PDB entry 7O72 | electron microscopy, 3.40 A resolution | chains N and O of the 30 polymer chains in the assembly

# Chain N
Molecule: Non-template DNA
Sequence (106 nucleotides; each row starts with the number of its first residue):
     1 CGAGAACAGTAGCACGCTGTGTATATAATAGCTATGGAACGTTCGATTCA
    51 CCTCCGATGTGTGTTGTACATACATAAAAATATCATAGCACAACTGCGCT
   101 GTGTCA
Not modelled in the structure: 1-10, 76-106

# Chain O
Protein: TATA-box-binding protein
From: Saccharomyces cerevisiae S288C
Reference sequence: P13393 (TBP_YEAST); residue numbers follow UniProt; this construct covers 1-240
Sequence (247 residues; each row starts with the number of its first residue):
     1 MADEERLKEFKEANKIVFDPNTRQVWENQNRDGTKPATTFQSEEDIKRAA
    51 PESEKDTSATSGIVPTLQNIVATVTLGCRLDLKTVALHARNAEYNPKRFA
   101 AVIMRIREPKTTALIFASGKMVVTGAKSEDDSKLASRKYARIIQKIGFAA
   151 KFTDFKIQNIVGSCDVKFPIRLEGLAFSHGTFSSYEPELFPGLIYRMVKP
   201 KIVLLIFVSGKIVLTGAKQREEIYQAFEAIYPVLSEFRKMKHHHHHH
Not modelled in the structure: 1-59, 241-247
Differences from the reference sequence: expression tag (241-247)

# How chain N and chain O interact
Pairs across the interface - 28 pairs, chain N then chain O:
  DT22(N) - Leu189(O)  phosphate contact
  DT22(N) - Phe190(O)  base contact
  DA23(N) - Leu189(O)  sugar contact
  DA23(N) - Phe190(O)  base contact
  DA23(N) - Ile194(O)  phosphate contact
  DT24(N) - Ile194(O)  sugar contact
  DT24(N) - Arg196(O)  hydrogen bond to the phosphate
  DT24(N) - Leu205(O)  base contact
  DA25(N) - Asn159(O)  hydrogen bond to the base
  DA25(N) - Val161(O)  base contact
  DA25(N) - Arg196(O)  salt bridge to the phosphate
  DA25(N) - Val203(O)  sugar contact
  DA25(N) - Thr215(O)  hydrogen bond to the base
  DT26(N) - Val71(O)  base contact
  DT26(N) - Gln158(O)  sugar contact
  DT26(N) - Asn159(O)  sugar contact
  DT26(N) - Lys201(O)  salt bridge to the phosphate
  DA27(N) - Thr73(O)  sugar contact
  DA27(N) - Val122(O)  base contact
  DA27(N) - Gln158(O)  sugar contact
  DA28(N) - Phe99(O)  base contact
  DA28(N) - Phe116(O)  base contact
  DA28(N) - Ser118(O)  phosphate contact
  DA28(N) - Lys120(O)  phosphate contact
  DA28(N) - Val122(O)  sugar contact
  DT29(N) - Phe116(O)  sugar contact
  DT29(N) - Ser118(O)  hydrogen bond to the phosphate
  DA30(N) - Ala100(O)  sugar contact
Also at the interface, not in a pair above, chain O (20 interface residues in all): Glu186

# In short
Chain N and chain O form an interface of 9 and 20 residues respectively, with 4 hydrogen bonds and 2 salt
bridges. Among the polar pairs are DA25(N)-Asn159(O), DA25(N)-Thr215(O) and DT24(N)-Arg196(O).
Chain N is Non-template DNA and chain O is TATA-box-binding protein (Saccharomyces cerevisiae S288C); the
structure, Yeast RNA polymerase II transcription pre-initiation complex with closed promoter DNA, was
determined by electron microscopy, deposited together with 7O4I, 7O4J, 7O4K, 7O4L, 7O73 and 7O75.
